6WGG - chains 3 and 5 of the 16 polymer chains in the assembly; structure by electron microscopy, 8.10 A resolution (very low resolution: no residue pairs are listed; an interface is given only as per-side residue counts).

Chain 3:
Name: DNA replication licensing factor MCM3
Source organism: Saccharomyces cerevisiae
Notes: EC 3.6.4.12
UniProtKB: P24279 (MCM3_YEAST); the construct has insertions or renumbered stretches relative to UniProt, so the offset changes along the chain: 1-738 = UniProt 1-738; 892-961 = UniProt 902-971
Sequence (971 residues; numbered 1 to 961 plus 163 insertion-coded residues; 153 numbers in that range are skipped by the numbering (no residue carries them; nothing is unmodelled there); the number before each row is that of its first residue; a row labelled like 738A-738Z holds insertion residues (738A, then the next letters in order)):
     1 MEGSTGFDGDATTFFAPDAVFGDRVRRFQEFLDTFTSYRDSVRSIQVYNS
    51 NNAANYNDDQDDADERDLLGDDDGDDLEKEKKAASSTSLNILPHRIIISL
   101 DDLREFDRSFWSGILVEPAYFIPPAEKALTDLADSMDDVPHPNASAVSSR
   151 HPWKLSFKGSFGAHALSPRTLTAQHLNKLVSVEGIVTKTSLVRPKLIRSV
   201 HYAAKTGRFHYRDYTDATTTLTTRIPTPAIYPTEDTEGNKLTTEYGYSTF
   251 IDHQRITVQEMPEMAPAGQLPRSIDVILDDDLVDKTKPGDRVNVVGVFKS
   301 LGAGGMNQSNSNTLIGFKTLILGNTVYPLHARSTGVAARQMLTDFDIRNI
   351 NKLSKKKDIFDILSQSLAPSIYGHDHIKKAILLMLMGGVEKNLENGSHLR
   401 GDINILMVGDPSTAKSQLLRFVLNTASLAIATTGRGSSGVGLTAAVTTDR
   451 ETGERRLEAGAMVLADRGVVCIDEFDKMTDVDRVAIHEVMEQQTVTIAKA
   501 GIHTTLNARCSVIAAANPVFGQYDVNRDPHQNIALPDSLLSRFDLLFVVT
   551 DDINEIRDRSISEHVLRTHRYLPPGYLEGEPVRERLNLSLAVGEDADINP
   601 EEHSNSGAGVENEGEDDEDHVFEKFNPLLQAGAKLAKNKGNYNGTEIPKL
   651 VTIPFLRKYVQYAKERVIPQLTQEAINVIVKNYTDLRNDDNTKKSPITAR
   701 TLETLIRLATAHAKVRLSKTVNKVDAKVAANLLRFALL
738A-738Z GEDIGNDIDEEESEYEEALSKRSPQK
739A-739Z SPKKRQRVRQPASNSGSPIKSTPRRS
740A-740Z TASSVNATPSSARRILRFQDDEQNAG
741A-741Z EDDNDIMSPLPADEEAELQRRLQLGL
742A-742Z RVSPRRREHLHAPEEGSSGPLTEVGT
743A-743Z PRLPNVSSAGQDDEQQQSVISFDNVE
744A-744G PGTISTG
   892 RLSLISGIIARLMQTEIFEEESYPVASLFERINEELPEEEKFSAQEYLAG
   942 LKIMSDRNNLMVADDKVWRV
Disordered / not traced: 1-12, 57-90, 142-150, 302-318, 330-338, 568-650, 688, 738A-738Z, 739A-739Z, 740A-740Z, 741A-741Z, 742A-742Z, 743A-743Z, 744A-744G, 961
Swiss-Prot annotation at these positions:
  - motif: Ser541 to Asp544 (Arginine finger)
  - binding site (ATP): Gly409 to Ser416
  - modified residue: Ser738W (Phosphoserine), Ser739M (Phosphoserine), Ser739Q (Phosphoserine), Thr742Z (Phosphothreonine)

Chain 5:
Name: Minichromosome maintenance protein 5
Source organism: Saccharomyces cerevisiae
Notes: EC 3.6.4.12
UniProtKB: P29496 (MCM5_YEAST); residue numbers follow UniProt; this construct covers 1-775
Sequence (775 residues; numbered 1 to 775; the number before each row is that of its first residue):
     1 MSFDRPEIYSAPVLQGESPNDDDNTEIIKSFKNFILEFRLDSQFIYRDQL
    51 RNNILVKNYSLTVNMEHLIGYNEDIYKKLSDEPSDIIPLFETAITQVAKR
   101 ISILSRAQSANNNDKDPENTSMDTDSLLLNSLPTFQLILNSNANQIPLRD
   151 LDSEHVSKIVRLSGIIISTSVLSSRATYLSIMCRNCRHTTSITINNFNSI
   201 TGNTVSLPRSCLSTIESESSMANESNIGDESTKKNCGPDPYIIIHESSKF
   251 IDQQFLKLQEIPELVPVGEMPRNLTMTCDRYLTNKVIPGTRVTIVGIYSI
   301 YNSKNGAGSGRSGGGNGGSGVAIRTPYIKILGIQSDVETSSIWNSVTMFT
   351 EEEEEEFLQLSRNPKLYEILTNSIAPSIFGNEDIKKAIVCLLMGGSKKIL
   401 PDGMRLRGDINVLLLGDPGTAKSQLLKFVEKVSPIAVYTSGKGSSAAGLT
   451 ASVQRDPMTREFYLEGGAMVLADGGVVCIDEFDKMRDEDRVAIHEAMEQQ
   501 TISIAKAGITTVLNSRTSVLAAANPIYGRYDDLKSPGDNIDFQTTILSRF
   551 DMIFIVKDDHNEERDISIANHVINIHTGNANAMQNQQEENGSEISIEKMK
   601 RYITYCRLKCAPRLSPQAAEKLSSNFVTIRKQLLINELESTERSSIPITI
   651 RQLEAIIRITESLAKLELSPIAQERHVDEAIRLFQASTMDAASQDPIGGL
   701 NQASGTSLSEIRRFEQELKRRLPIGWSTSYQTLRREFVDTHRFSQLALDK
   751 ALYALEKHETIQLRHQGQNIYRSGV
Disordered / not traced: 1-24, 111-129, 199-200, 212-234, 302-323, 337-349, 525-540, 554-594, 644-646, 694-706
Swiss-Prot annotation at these positions:
  - motif: Ser548 to Asp551 (Arginine finger)
  - binding site (ATP): Gly416 to Ser423
  - mutagenesis: Lys422 (K422A: Loss of MCM2-7 complex helicase activity)
Reported in the primary citation:
  - conformationally variable residues (helix shift): Glu563 to Thr577 (from molecular simulation)

How chain 3 and chain 5 interact:
At this resolution (8 A) residue pairs are not listed: 45 residues of chain 3 and 47 of chain 5 lie at the interface.

Summary:
The interface between chain 3 and chain 5 involves 45 residues on one side and 47 on the other. UniProt lists
8 ATP-binding residues on chain 3; 8 ATP-binding residues and one mutagenesis site on chain 5. From the paper:
conformational variability at Glu563(5).
Here chain 3 is DNA replication licensing factor MCM3 and chain 5 is Minichromosome maintenance protein 5,
both from Saccharomyces cerevisiae. Entry 6WGG (Atomic model of pre-insertion mutant OCCM-DNA
complex(ORC-Cdc6-Cdt1-Mcm2-7 with Mcm6 WHD truncation)) was determined by electron microscopy (same
publication as 6WGC, 6WGF and 6WGI).
